Entry 4B97 (X-ray diffraction, 1.28 A resolution); this record covers chain A.

# Chain A
Protein: Cellulose binding domain-containing protein
Source organism: Clostridium thermocellum
Notes: fragment: family 3b carbohydrate binding module, residues 374-522
Reference sequence: D1NLR4 (D1NLR4_CLOTM); residues 3-151 here correspond to UniProt positions 374-522 (UniProt number = residue number + 371)
Sequence (151 residues; numbered 1 to 151; the number before each row is that of its first residue):
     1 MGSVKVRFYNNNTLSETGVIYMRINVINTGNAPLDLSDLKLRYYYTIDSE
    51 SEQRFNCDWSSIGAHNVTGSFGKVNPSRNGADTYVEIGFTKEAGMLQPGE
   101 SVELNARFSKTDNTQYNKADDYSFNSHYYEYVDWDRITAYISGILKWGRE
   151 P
Sequence notes: expression tag (1-2)
Bound ions: Ca2+: T46, D48, N117, D120, D121

# Overview
The Ca2+ site is built by T46, D48, N117, D120 and D121.
Chain A is Cellulose binding domain-containing protein (Clostridium thermocellum); the structure, Biomass
sensing modules from putative Rsgi-like proteins of Clostridium thermocellum resemble family 3
carbohydrate-binding module of ..., was determined by X-ray diffraction (same publication as 4B9C and 4B9P).
